7CXN - chains A and D of the 9 polymer chains in the assembly; structure by electron microscopy, 3.84 A resolution.

== Chain A ==
Protein: RNA-directed RNA polymerase
Source organism: Severe acute respiratory syndrome coronavirus 2
Notes: EC 2.7.7.48
Reference sequence: P0DTD1 (R1AB_SARS2); residues 1-932 here correspond to UniProt positions 4393-5324 (UniProt number = residue number + 4392)
Chain sequence (942 residues; numbered 1 to 942; the number before each row is that of its first residue):
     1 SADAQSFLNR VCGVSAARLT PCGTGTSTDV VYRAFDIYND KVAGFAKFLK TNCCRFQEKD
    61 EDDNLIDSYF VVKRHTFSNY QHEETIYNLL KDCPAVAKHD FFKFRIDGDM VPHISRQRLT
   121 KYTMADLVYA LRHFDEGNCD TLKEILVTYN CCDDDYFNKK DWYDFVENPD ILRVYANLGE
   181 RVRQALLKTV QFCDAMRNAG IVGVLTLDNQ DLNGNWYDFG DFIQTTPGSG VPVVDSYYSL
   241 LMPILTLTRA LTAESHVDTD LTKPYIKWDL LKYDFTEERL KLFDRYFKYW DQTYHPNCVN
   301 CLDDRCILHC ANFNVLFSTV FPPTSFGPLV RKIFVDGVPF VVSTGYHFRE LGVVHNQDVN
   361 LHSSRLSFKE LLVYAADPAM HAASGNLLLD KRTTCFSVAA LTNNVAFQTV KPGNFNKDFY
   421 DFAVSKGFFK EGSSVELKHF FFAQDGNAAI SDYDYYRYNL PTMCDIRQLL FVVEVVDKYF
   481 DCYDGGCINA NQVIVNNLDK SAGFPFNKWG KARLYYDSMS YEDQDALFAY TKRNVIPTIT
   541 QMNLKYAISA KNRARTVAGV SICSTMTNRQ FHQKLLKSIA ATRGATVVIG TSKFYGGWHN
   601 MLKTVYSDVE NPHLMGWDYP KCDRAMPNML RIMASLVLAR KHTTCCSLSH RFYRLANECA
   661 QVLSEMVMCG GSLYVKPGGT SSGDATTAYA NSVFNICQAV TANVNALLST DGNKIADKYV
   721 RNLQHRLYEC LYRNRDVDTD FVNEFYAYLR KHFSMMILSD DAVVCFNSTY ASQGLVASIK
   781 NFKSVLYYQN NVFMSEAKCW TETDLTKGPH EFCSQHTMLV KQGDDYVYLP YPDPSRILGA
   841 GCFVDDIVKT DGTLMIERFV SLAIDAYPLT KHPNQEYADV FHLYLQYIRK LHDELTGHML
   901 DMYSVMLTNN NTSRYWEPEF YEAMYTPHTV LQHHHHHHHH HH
Not modelled in the structure: 1-3, 930-942
Differences from the reference sequence: engineered mutation Asn910 (Asp5302 in P0DTD1); expression tag (933-942)
Swiss-Prot annotation at these positions:
  - region: Lys545 to Arg555 (Interaction with RMP Remdesivir), Thr582 to Pro620 (RdRp Palm N-ter)
  - active site: Ser759, Asp760, Asp761
  - binding site (Mn(2+)): Asn209, Asp218
  - binding site (Zn(2+)): His295, Cys301, Cys306, Cys310, Cys487, His642, Cys645, Cys646
  - site: Gln932 (Cleavage)
Ion coordination: Zn2+ site 1: His295, Cys301, Cys306, Cys310; Zn2+ site 2: Cys487, His642, Cys645, Cys646
What the authors report for this chain:
  - mutagenesis - R365A: decreased catalytic activity (helicase activity)

== Chain D ==
Protein: Non-structural protein 8
Source organism: Severe acute respiratory syndrome coronavirus 2
Reference sequence: P0DTD1 (R1AB_SARS2); residues 1-198 here correspond to UniProt positions 3943-4140 (UniProt number = residue number + 3942)
Chain sequence (198 residues; row label = number of the first residue in the row):
     1 AIASEFSSLP SYAAFATAQE AYEQAVANGD SEVVLKKLKK SLNVAKSEFD RDAAMQRKLE
    61 KMADQAMTQM YKQARSEDKR AKVTSAMQTM LFTMLRKLDN DALNNIINNA RDGCVPLNII
   121 PLTTAAKLMV VIPDYNTYKN TCDGTTFTYA SALWEIQQVV DADSKIVQLS EISMDNSPNL
   181 AWPLIVTALR ANSAVKLQ
Not modelled in the structure: 1-5, 192-198
Swiss-Prot annotation at these positions:
  - site: Gln198 (Cleavage)

== Interface between chain A and chain D ==
Residue-residue contacts (19; chain A residue first):
  Asp846(A) with Arg80(D); Val83(D)
  Ile847(A) with Lys79(D); Arg80(D)
  Thr850(A) with Lys79(D)
  Asp851(A) with Arg75(D), salt bridge; Lys79(D)
  Thr853(A) with Tyr71(D); Arg75(D)
  Leu854(A) with Lys72(D)
  Leu895(A) with Tyr71(D), hydrophobic
  His898(A) with Arg75(D), hydrogen bond
  Met902(A) with Tyr71(D), hydrophobic
  Tyr903(A) with Met67(D), hydrogen bond (side chain-backbone); Tyr71(D)
  Leu907(A) with Asp64(D); Met67(D), hydrophobic
  Thr908(A) with Asp64(D), hydrogen bond
  Asn909(A) with Asp64(D)
Also at the interface, not in a pair above, chain A (17 interface residues in all): Phe415, Lys417, Asp421, Val905
Also at the interface, not in a pair above, chain D (16 interface residues in all): Glu60, Thr68, Met70, Ser76, Met90, Thr93, Met94, Lys97

== Overview ==
17 residues of chain A face 16 of chain D across their interface; the contacts include 3 hydrogen bonds and 1
salt bridge. Among the polar pairs are Asp851(A)-Arg75(D), His898(A)-Arg75(D) and Tyr903(A)-Met67(D). From the
paper: R365A of chain A reduces catalytic activity (helicase activity).
Here chain A is RNA-directed RNA polymerase and chain D is Non-structural protein 8, both from Severe acute
respiratory syndrome coronavirus 2. Entry 7CXN (Architecture of a SARS-CoV-2 mini replication and
transcription complex) was determined by electron microscopy.
